Entry 7UTN (electron microscopy, 2.74 A resolution); this record covers chains D and B of the 4 polymer chains in the assembly.

[Chain D]
Molecule: IscB
From: synthetic construct
Chain sequence (495 residues; each row starts with the number of its first residue):
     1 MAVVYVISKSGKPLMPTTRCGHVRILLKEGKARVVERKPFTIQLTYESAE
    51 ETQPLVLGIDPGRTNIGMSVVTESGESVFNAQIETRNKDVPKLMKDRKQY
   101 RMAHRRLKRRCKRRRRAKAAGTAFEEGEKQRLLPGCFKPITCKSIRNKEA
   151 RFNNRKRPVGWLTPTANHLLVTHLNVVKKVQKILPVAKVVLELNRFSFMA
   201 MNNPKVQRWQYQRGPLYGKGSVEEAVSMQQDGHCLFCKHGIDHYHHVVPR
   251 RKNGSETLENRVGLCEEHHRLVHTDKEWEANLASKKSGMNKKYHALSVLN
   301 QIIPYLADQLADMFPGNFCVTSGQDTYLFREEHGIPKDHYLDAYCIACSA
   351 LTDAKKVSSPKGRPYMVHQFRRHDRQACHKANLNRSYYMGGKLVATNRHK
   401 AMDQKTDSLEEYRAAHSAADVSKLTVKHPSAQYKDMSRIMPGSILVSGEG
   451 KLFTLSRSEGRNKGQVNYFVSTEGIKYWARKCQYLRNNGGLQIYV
Unresolved in the structure: 200-296, 495
Reported in the primary citation:
  - binding site for DNA target strand: Lys380, Tyr468, Trp478
  - specificity-determining residues: Lys380, Tyr468, Trp478
  - binding site for DNA non-target strand (chain B): Glu459, Gly460

[Chain B]
Molecule: DNA non-target strand
Sequence (60 nucleotides; numbered 81 to 140; the number before each row is that of its first residue):
    81 CGCCCCACGAGGGTACGGCAAAAGAGTTTTTTTTACTAGAAGTCGAGGTC
   131 AGCCCGTGGC
Unresolved in the structure: 81-113, 129-140

[Interface between chain D and chain B]
Contacting residue pairs - 18 pairs, chain D then chain B:
  Lys92(D) with DT114(B), sugar contact
  His379(D) with DT117(B), hydrogen bond to the base; DA118(B), hydrogen bond to the sugar
  Gln432(D) with DA118(B), phosphate contact; DG119(B), sugar contact
  Tyr433(D) with DA118(B), sugar contact
  Lys434(D) with DA118(B), phosphate contact
  Asp435(D) with DA118(B), hydrogen bond to the phosphate
  Arg438(D) with DT117(B), salt bridge to the phosphate
  Pro441(D) with DT117(B), phosphate contact
  Arg457(D) with DC116(B), salt bridge to the phosphate; DT117(B), phosphate contact
  Ser458(D) with DT117(B), hydrogen bond to the phosphate
  Glu459(D) with DT117(B), base contact
  Gly460(D) with DA118(B), hydrogen bond to the base; DG119(B), base contact
  Arg461(D) with DA118(B), salt bridge to the phosphate; DG119(B), hydrogen bond to the base
Also at the interface, not in a pair above, chain D (15 interface residues in all): Lys380, Ser456

[Overview]
The interface between chain D and chain B involves 15 residues on one side and 5 on the other; the contacts
include 6 hydrogen bonds and 3 salt bridges. Polar pairs include His379(D)-DT117(B), Gly460(D)-DA118(B) and
Arg461(D)-DG119(B). From the paper: a binding site for DNA target strand at Lys380(D), Tyr468(D) and
Trp478(D); a binding site for DNA non-target strand (chain B) at Glu459(D) and Gly460(D).
Chain D is IscB (synthetic construct) and chain B is DNA non-target strand; the structure, IscB and wRNA bound
to Target DNA, was determined by electron microscopy (same publication as 8CSZ and 8CTL).
